PDB entry 4J7Q | X-ray diffraction, 1.55 A resolution | chain A

# Chain A
Name: Phosphatidylinositol transfer protein PDR16
Source organism: Saccharomyces cerevisiae
Reference sequence: P53860 (PDR16_YEAST); numbering as in UniProt (aligned over 15-345)
Amino-acid sequence (333 residues; row label = number of the first residue in the row):
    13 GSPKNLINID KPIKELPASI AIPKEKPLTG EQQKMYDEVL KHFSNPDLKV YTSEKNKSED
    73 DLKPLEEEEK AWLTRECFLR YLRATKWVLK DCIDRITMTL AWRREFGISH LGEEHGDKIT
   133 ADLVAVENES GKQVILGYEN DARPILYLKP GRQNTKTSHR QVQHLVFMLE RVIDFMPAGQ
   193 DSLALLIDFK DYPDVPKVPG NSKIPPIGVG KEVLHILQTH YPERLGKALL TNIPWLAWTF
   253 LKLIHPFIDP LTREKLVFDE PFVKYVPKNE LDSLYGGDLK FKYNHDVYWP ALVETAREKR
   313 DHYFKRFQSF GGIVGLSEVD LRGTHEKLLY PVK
Unresolved in the structure: 13-15, 212-219
Differences from the reference sequence: expression tag (13-14)
Small-molecule neighbours: phosphatidylinositol (B7N; (1R)-2-{[(S)-hydroxy{[(1S,2R,3R,4S,5S,6R)-2,3,4,5,6-pentahydroxycyclohexyl]oxy}phosphoryl]oxy}-1-[(octadecanoyloxy)methyl]ethyl (9Z)-octadec-9-enoate): Ala96, Arg107, Lys144, Leu160, Gln165, Gln173, Leu177, Leu181, Leu195, Leu197, Ile199, Phe201, Val225, Leu229, Gln230, Tyr233, Pro234, Glu235, Arg236, Leu237, Ala240, Leu242, Pro246, Ala249, Leu253, Lys267, Leu268
What the authors report for this chain:
  - binding site for phosphatidylinositol: Arg107, Glu235, Arg236, Leu237

# In short
Bound to chain A: phosphatidylinositol. From the paper: a binding site for phosphatidylinositol at Arg107,
Glu235 and Arg236 among others.
Chain A is Phosphatidylinositol transfer protein PDR16 (Saccharomyces cerevisiae); the structure, Crystal
structure of Saccharomyces cerevisiae Sfh3 complexed with phosphatidylinositol, was determined by X-ray
diffraction, deposited together with 4J7P.
